2OGM - chains 0 and B; structure by X-ray diffraction, 3.50 A resolution.

Chain 0:
Molecule: 23S ribosomal RNA
Source organism: Deinococcus radiodurans
Sequence (2880 nucleotides; row label = number of the first residue in the row):
     1 GGUCAAGAUA GUAAGGGUCC ACGGUGGAUG CCCUGGCGCU GGAGCCGAUG AAGGACGCGA
    61 UUACCUGCGA AAAGCCCCGA CGAGCUGGAG AUACGCUUUG ACUCGGGGAU GUCCGAAUGG
   121 GGAAACCCAC CUCGUAAGAG GUAUCCGCAA GGAUGGGAAC UCAGGGAACU GAAACAUCUC
   181 AGUACCUGAA GGAGAAGAAA GAGAAUUCGA UUCCGUUAGU AGCGGCGAGC GAACCCGGAU
   241 CAGCCCAAAC CGAAACGCUU GCGUUUCGGG GUUGUAGGAC CAGUUUUUAA GAUUCAACCC
   301 CUCAAGCCGA AGUGGCUGGA AAGCUACACC UCAGAAGGUG AGAGUCCUGU AGGCGAACGA
   361 GCGGUUGACU GUACUGGCAC CUGAGUAGGU CGUUGUUCGU GAAACGAUGA CUGAAUCCGC
   421 GCGGACCACC GCGCAAGGCU AAAUACUCCC AGUGACCGAU AGCGCAUAGU ACCGUGAGGG
   481 AAAGGUGAAA AGAACCCCGG GAGGGGAGUG AAAGAGAACC UGAAACCGUG GACUUACAAG
   541 CAGUCAUGGC ACCUUAUGCG UGUUAUGGCG UGCCUAUUGA AGCAUGAGCC GGCGACUUAG
   601 ACCUGACGUG CGAGCUUAAG UUGAAAAACG GAGGCGGAGC GAAAGCGAGU CCGAAUAGGG
   661 CGGCAUUAGU ACGUCGGGCU AGACUCGAAA CCAGGUGAGC UAAGCAUGAC CAGGUUGAAA
   721 CCCCCGUGAC AGGGGGCGGA GGACCGAACC GGUGCCUGCU GAAACAGUCU CGGAUGAGUU
   781 GUGUUUAGGA GUGAAAAGCU AACCGAACCU GGAGAUAGCU AGUUCUCCCC GAAAUGUAUU
   841 GAGGUACAGC CUCGGAUGUU GACCAUGUCC UGUAGAGCAC UCACAAGGCU AGGGGGCCUA
   901 CCAGCUUACC AAACCUUAUG AAACUCCGAA GGGGCACGCG UUUAGUCCGG GAGUGAGGCU
   961 GCGAGAGCUA ACUUCCGUAG CCGAGAGGGA AACAACCCAG ACCAUCAGCU AAGGUCCCUA
  1021 AAUGAUCGCU CAGUGGUUAA GGAUGUGUCG UCGCAUAGAC AGCCAGGAGG UUGGCUUAGA
  1081 AGCAGCCACC CUUCAAAGAG UGCGUAAUAG CUCACUGGUC GAGUGACGAU GCGCCGAAAA
  1141 UGAUCGGGGC UCAAGUGAUC UACCGAAGCU AUGGAUUCAA CUCGCGAAGC GAGUUGUCUG
  1201 GUAGGGGAGC GUUCAGUCCG CGGAGAAGCC AUACCGGAAG GAGUGGUGGA GCCGACUGAA
  1261 GUGCGGAUGC CGGCAUGAGU AACGAUAAAA GAAGUGAGAA UCUUCUUCGC CGUAAGGACA
  1321 AGGGUUCCUG GGGAAGGGUC GUCCGCCCAG GGAAAGUCGG GACCUAAGGU GAGGCCGAAC
  1381 GGCGCAGCCG AUGGACAGCA GGUCAAGAUU CCUGCACCGA UCAUGUGGAG UGAUGGAGGG
  1441 ACGCAUUACG CUAUCCAAUG CCAAGCUAUG GCUAUGCUGG UUGGUACGCU CAAGGGCGAU
  1501 CGGGUCAGAA AAUCUACCGG UCACAUGCCU CAGACGUAUC GGGAGCUUCC UCGGAAGCGA
  1561 AGUUGGAAAC GCGACGGUGC CAAGAAAAGC UUCUAAACGU UGAAACAUGA UUGCCCGUAC
  1621 CGCAAACCGA CACAGGUGUC CGAGUGUCAA UGCACUAAGG CGCGCGAGAG AACCCUCGUU
  1681 AAGGAACUUU GCAAUCUCAC CCCGUAACUU CGGAAGAAGG GGUCCCCACG CUUCGCGUGG
  1741 GGCGCAGUGA AUAGGCCCAG GCGACUGUUU ACCAAAAUCA CAGCACUCUG CCAACACGAA
  1801 CAGUGGACGU AUAGGGUGUG ACGCCUGCCC GGUGCCGGAA GGUCAAGUGG AGCGGUGCAA
  1861 GCUGCGAAAU GAAGCCCCGG UGAACGGCGG CCGUAACUAU AACGGUCCUA AGGUAGCGAA
  1921 AUUCCUUGUC GGGUAAGUUC CGACCUGCAC GAAAGGCGUA ACGAUCUGGG CGCUGUCUCA
  1981 ACGAGGGACU CGGUGAAAUU GAAUUGGCUG UAAAGAUGCG GCCUACCCGU AGCAGGACGA
  2041 AAAGACCCCG UGGAGCUUUA CUAUAGUCUG GCAUUGGGAU UCGGGUUUCU CUGCGUAGGA
  2101 UAGGUGGGAG CCUGCGAAAC UGGCCUUUUG GGGUCGGUGG AGGCAACGGU GAAAUACCAC
  2161 CCUGAGAAAC UUGGAUUUCU AACCUGAAAA AUCACUUUCG GGGACCGUGC UUGGCGGGUA
  2221 GUUUGACUGG GGCGGUCGCC UCCCAAAAUG UAACGGAGGC GCCCAAAGGU CACCUCAAGA
  2281 CGGUUGGAAA UCGUCUGUAG AGCGCAAAGG UAGAAGGUGG CUUGACUGCG AGACUGACAC
  2341 GUCGAGCAGG GAGGAAACUC GGGCUUAGUG AACCGGUGGU ACCGUGUGGA AGGGCCAUCG
  2401 AUCAACGGAU AAAAGUUACC CCGGGGAUAA CAGGCUGAUC UCCCCCGAGA GUCCAUAUCG
  2461 GCGGGGAGGU UUGGCACCUC GAUGUCGGCU CGUCGCAUCC UGGGGCUGAA GAAGGUCCCA
  2521 AGGGUUGGGC UGUUCGCCCA UUAAAGCGGC ACGCGAGCUG GGUUCAGAAC GUCGUGAGAC
  2581 AGUUCGGUCU CUAUCCGCUA CGGGCGCAGG AGAAUUGAGG GGAGUUGCUC CUAGUACGAG
  2641 AGGACCGGAG UGAACGGACC GCUGGUCUCC CUGCUGUCGU ACCAACGGCA CAUGCAGGGU
  2701 AGCUAUGUCC GGAACGGAUA ACCGCUGAAA GCAUCUAAGC GGGAAGCCAG CCCCAAGAUG
  2761 AGUUCUCCCA CUGUUUAUCA GGUAAGACUC CCGGAAGACC ACCGGGUUAA GAGGCCAGGC
  2821 GUGCACGCAU AGCAAUGUGU UCAGCGGACU GGUGCUCAUC AGUCGAGGUC UUGACCACUC
Unresolved in the structure: 249-291, 374-386, 892-910, 2098-2102, 2111-2116, 2126-2131, 2141-2156, 2775-2777, 2878-2880
Residues lining bound ligands: G19 ((2s,3ar,4r,5s,6s,8r,9r,9ar,10r)-2,5-dihydroxy-4,6,9,10-tetramethyl-1-oxo-6-vinyldecahydro-3a,9-prop[1]enocyclopenta[8]annulen-8-yl [(6-aminopyridazin-3-yl)carbonyl]carbamate): G2044, C2046, A2430, C2431, A2482, U2483, G2484, U2485, U2564

Chain B:
Name: 50S ribosomal protein L3
Source organism: Deinococcus radiodurans
UniProtKB: Q9RXK2 (RL3_DEIRA); numbering as in UniProt (aligned over 1-211)
Amino-acid sequence (211 residues; numbered 1 to 211; the number before each row is that of its first residue):
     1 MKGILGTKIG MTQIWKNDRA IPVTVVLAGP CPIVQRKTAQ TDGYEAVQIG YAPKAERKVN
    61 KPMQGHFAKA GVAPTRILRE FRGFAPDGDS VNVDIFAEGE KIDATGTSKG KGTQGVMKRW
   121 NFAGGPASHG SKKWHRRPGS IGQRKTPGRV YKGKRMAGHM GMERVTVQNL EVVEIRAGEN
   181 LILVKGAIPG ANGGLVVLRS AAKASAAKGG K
Unresolved in the structure: 206-211

Interface between chain 0 and chain B:
Pairs across the interface (43; chain 0 residue first):
  A1672(0) with Gly115(B), sugar contact
  C1673(0) with Gly115(B), phosphate contact
  C1674(0) with Arg136(B), phosphate contact
  C1692(0) with His129(B), base contact
  C1979(0) with Phe122(B), sugar contact
  G2035(0) with Ser140(B), phosphate contact; Gly142(B), sugar contact; Arg144(B), sugar contact
  G2036(0) with Arg144(B), phosphate contact; Gly148(B), sugar contact
  G2484(0) with Arg144(B), phosphate contact
  U2485(0) with Arg144(B), salt bridge to the phosphate
  U2490(0) with Gly139(B), sugar contact
  C2491(0) with Ala123(B), phosphate contact
  A2551(0) with Arg144(B), phosphate contact; Lys145(B), phosphate contact
  G2553(0) with Gln143(B), sugar contact; Arg144(B), hydrogen bond to the sugar
  C2554(0) with Gln143(B), sugar contact; Arg144(B), salt bridge to the phosphate
  G2555(0) with Arg144(B), base contact
  G2557(0) with Ser140(B), base contact
  U2559(0) with Gly130(B), sugar contact
  G2597(0) with Arg149(B), sugar contact; Val150(B), sugar contact
  U2599(0) with Gly153(B), phosphate contact
  A2600(0) with Gly158(B), sugar contact; His159(B), sugar contact
  A2614(0) with Leu78(B), phosphate contact
  U2615(0) with Leu78(B), phosphate contact; Arg79(B), phosphate contact
  A2658(0) with Pro189(B), sugar contact
  C2659(0) with Ser108(B), phosphate contact; Lys109(B), phosphate contact; Pro189(B), sugar contact
  C2710(0) with Leu170(B), sugar contact
  U2766(0) with Lys61(B), sugar contact; Gly65(B), sugar contact
  G2786(0) with Val59(B), phosphate contact; Asn60(B), phosphate contact
  A2796(0) with Gly110(B), phosphate contact
  G2797(0) with Gly110(B), phosphate contact
  A2798(0) with Gly112(B), phosphate contact
Other interface residues (no listed pair), chain 0 (45 interface residues in all): C756, U757, U1141, A1671, C1977, A1980, C2008, A2034, U2483, C2598, G2656, G2661, U2764, C2767, A2795
Other interface residues (no listed pair), chain B (50 interface residues in all): Met11, Thr41, Gln64, Thr113, Gln114, Asn121, Pro126, Ala127, Ser128, Lys132, Lys133, Pro138, Ile141, Thr146, Pro147, Lys152, Lys154, Gln168, Gly190, Gly193

Overview:
45 residues of chain 0 and 50 residues of chain B are in contact; the contacts include 1 hydrogen bond and 2
salt bridges. Among the polar pairs are G2553(0)-Arg144(B), U2485(0)-Arg144(B) and C2554(0)-Arg144(B). Chain 0
binds compound G19.
Here chain 0 is 23S ribosomal RNA and chain B is 50S ribosomal protein L3, both from Deinococcus radiodurans.
Entry 2OGM (The crystal structure of the large ribosomal subunit from Deinococcus radiodurans complexed with
the pleuromutilin derivative ...) was determined by X-ray diffraction (same publication as 2OGN and 2OGO).
